PDB entry 3IE1 | X-ray diffraction, 2.85 A resolution | chains A and E

== Chain A ==
Molecule: Ribonuclease TTHA0252
Source organism: Thermus thermophilus
Notes: EC 3.1.-.-
UniProtKB: Q5SLP1 (RNSE_THET8); residue numbers follow UniProt; this construct covers 1-431
Amino-acid sequence (431 residues; each row starts with the number of its first residue):
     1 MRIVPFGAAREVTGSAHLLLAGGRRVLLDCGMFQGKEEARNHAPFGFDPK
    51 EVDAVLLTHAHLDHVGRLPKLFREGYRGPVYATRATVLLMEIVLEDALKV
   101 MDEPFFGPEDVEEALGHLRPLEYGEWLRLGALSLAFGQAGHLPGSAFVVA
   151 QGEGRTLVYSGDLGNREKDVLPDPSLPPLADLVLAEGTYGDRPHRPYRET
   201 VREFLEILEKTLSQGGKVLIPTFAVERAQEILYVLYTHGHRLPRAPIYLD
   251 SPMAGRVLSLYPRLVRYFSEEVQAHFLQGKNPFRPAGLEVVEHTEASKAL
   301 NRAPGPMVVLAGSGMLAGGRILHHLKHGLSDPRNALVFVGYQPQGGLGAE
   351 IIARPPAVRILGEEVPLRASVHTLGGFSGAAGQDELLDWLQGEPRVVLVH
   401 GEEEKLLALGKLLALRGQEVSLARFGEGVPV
Sequence notes: engineered mutation Ala380 (His in Q5SLP1)
Curated features (UniProtKB/Swiss-Prot):
  - binding site (Zn(2+)): His59, His61, Asp63, His64, His141, Asp162, His400
Residues lining bound ligands:
  - citrate anion (FLC), molecule 1: Ser259, Pro262, Asn281, Arg284
  - citrate anion (FLC), molecule 2: Leu407, Ala408, Gly410, Lys411, Ala414
  - Zn2+ (ZN), molecule 1: His59, Asp63, His64, Asp162, His400
  - Zn2+ (ZN), molecule 2: His59, His61, Asp63, His64, His141, Asp162

== Chain E ==
Molecule: 4-nt RNA strand
Sequence (4 nucleotides; each row starts with the number of its first residue):
     1 UUUU

== How chain A and chain E interact ==
Pairs across the interface (32; chain A residue first):
  Thr13(A) with U1(E), base contact
  Gln34(A) with U1(E), base contact; U2(E), base contact
  His61(A) with U1(E), hydrogen bond to the phosphate; U2(E), phosphate contact
  Leu62(A) with U2(E), hydrogen bond to the phosphate
  Asp63(A) with U1(E), sugar contact
  Asp96(A) with U2(E), hydrogen bond to the sugar; U3(E), sugar contact; U4(E), phosphate contact
  Ala97(A) with U2(E), base contact
  Val100(A) with U2(E), base contact; U3(E), base contact
  Met101(A) with U2(E), base contact
  His141(A) with U1(E), salt bridge to the phosphate
  Asp162(A) with U1(E), phosphate contact
  Phe223(A) with U1(E), sugar contact; U3(E), phosphate contact
  Ala224(A) with U3(E), hydrogen bond to the phosphate
  Val225(A) with U2(E), phosphate contact
  Ser251(A) with U4(E), hydrogen bond to the phosphate
  Pro252(A) with U4(E), phosphate contact
  Met253(A) with U3(E), sugar contact; U4(E), hydrogen bond to the phosphate
  Gly312(A) with U3(E), sugar contact
  Ser313(A) with U3(E), phosphate contact
  Gly314(A) with U3(E), hydrogen bond to the phosphate
  Met315(A) with U1(E), base contact
  Ala317(A) with U3(E), base contact
  Gly319(A) with U3(E), base contact
  Arg320(A) with U4(E), sugar contact
  His400(A) with U1(E), salt bridge to the phosphate
Also at the interface, not in a pair above, chain A (31 interface residues in all): Met32, Glu38, Ala60, Val93, Thr222, Arg256

== In short ==
The interface between chain A and chain E involves 31 residues on one side and 4 on the other, with 7 hydrogen
bonds and 2 salt bridges. Among the polar pairs are Asp96(A)-U2(E), His61(A)-U1(E) and Leu62(A)-U2(E). Bound
to chain A: citrate anion and Zn2+.
Here chain A is Ribonuclease TTHA0252 (Thermus thermophilus) and chain E is a 4-nt RNA strand. Entry 3IE1
(Crystal structure of H380A mutant TTHA0252 from Thermus thermophilus HB8 complexed with RNA) was determined
by X-ray diffraction.
